PDB entry 2GVJ | X-ray diffraction, 2.10 A resolution | chains A and B

Chain A (and B):
Protein: Nicotinamide phosphoribosyltransferase
Source organism: Homo sapiens
Notes: EC 2.4.2.12; chain B of this document is another copy of the same molecule, construct and numbering; everything in this record applies to it too
UniProt: P43490 (NAMPT_HUMAN); residues 1-491 here = UniProt positions 1-491
Sequence (491 residues; numbered 1 to 491; the number before each row is that of its first residue):
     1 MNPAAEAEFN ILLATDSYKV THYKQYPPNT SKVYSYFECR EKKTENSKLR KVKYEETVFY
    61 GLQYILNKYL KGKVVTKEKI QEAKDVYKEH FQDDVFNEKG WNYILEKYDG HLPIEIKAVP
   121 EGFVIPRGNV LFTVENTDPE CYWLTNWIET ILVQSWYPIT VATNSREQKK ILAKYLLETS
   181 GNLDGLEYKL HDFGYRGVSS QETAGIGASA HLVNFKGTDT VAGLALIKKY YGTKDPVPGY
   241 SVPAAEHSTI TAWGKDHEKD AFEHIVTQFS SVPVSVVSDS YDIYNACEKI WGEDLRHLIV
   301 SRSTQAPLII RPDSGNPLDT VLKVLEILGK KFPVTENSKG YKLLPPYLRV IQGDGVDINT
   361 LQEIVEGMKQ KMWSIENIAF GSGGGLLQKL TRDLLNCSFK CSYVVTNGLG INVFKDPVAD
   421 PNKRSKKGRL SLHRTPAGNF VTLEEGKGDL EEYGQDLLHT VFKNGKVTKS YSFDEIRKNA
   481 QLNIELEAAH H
Unresolved in the structure: 1-8, 42-53, 486-491 (chain B: 1-8, 42-53, 485-491)
Differences from the reference sequence: modified residue (1, 368, 372)
Modified / non-standard residues: Mse1 (selenomethionine); Mse368 (selenomethionine; parent Met); Mse372 (selenomethionine; parent Met)
Small-molecule neighbours: fk-866 (DGB; (2E)-N-{4-[1-(benzenecarbonyl)piperidin-4-yl]butyl}-3-(pyridin-3-yl)prop-2-enamide): Tyr188, Lys189, His191, Phe193, Arg196, Asp219, Val242, Ala244, Pro273, Ser275, Pro307, Ile309, Arg311, Arg349, Val350, Ile351, Glu376, Asn377, Ile378, Ala379
From the paper describing this entry:
  - binding site for fk-866: Tyr18, Phe193, Ser275, Ile309, Ile351
  - conformationally variable residues (side-chain flip): Tyr18, Tyr240
  - binding site for fk-866: Ala244 (proposed by the authors, not directly observed)
  - mutagenesis - A244M, I309Y: abolished binding to fk-866
  - mutagenesis - S275V: decreased binding to fk-866
  - mutagenesis - I351M: unchanged binding to fk-866
  - contacts within the chain: His191-Asp219 (hydrogen bond)
  - specificity-determining residues: Asp219
  - mutagenesis - D219N, D219S: unchanged catalytic activity on NM substrate
  - mutagenesis - H247A, R311D: decreased catalytic activity on NM substrate
  - mutagenesis - D219S: increased catalytic activity on NA substrate
  - mutagenesis - D219N, H247A, R311D: unchanged catalytic activity on NA substrate

Interface between chain A and chain B:
Pairs across the interface - 222 pairs, chain A then chain B:
  Phe9(A) - Gln201(B)
  Leu13(A) - Tyr195(B)
  Leu13(A) - Val221(B)
  Ala14(A) - Tyr195(B)
  Thr15(A) - Tyr195(B)
  Thr15(A) - Asp219(B)
  Thr15(A) - Val221(B)
  Asp16(A) - Tyr195(B)
  Asp16(A) - Arg196(B)  salt bridge
  Asp16(A) - Asp219(B)
  Ser17(A) - Thr218(B)
  Ser17(A) - Asp219(B)  hydrogen bond (backbone-backbone)
  Ser17(A) - Val221(B)
  Ser17(A) - Ser241(B)
  Tyr18(A) - Arg196(B)  hydrogen bond
  Tyr18(A) - Asp219(B)  hydrogen bond (backbone-side chain)
  Tyr18(A) - Ala244(B)
  Tyr18(A) - Ala245(B)
  Tyr18(A) - Glu246(B)
  Tyr18(A) - Arg311(B)
  Lys19(A) - Arg196(B)
  Lys19(A) - Glu246(B)  salt bridge
  Thr21(A) - Pro243(B)
  Thr21(A) - Ala244(B)
  Thr21(A) - Phe269(B)
  His22(A) - Ala244(B)  hydrogen bond (side chain-backbone)
  His22(A) - Ala245(B)
  His22(A) - Glu246(B)  salt bridge
  His22(A) - Thr249(B)
  Lys24(A) - His264(B)
  Lys24(A) - Gln268(B)
  Gln25(A) - Ala244(B)
  Gln25(A) - Ala245(B)
  Gln25(A) - Thr249(B)  hydrogen bond
  Gln25(A) - Trp253(B)  hydrogen bond (backbone-side chain)
  Gln25(A) - His264(B)
  Gln25(A) - Ile265(B)
  Gln25(A) - Phe269(B)
  Tyr26(A) - Glu246(B)
  Tyr26(A) - Ser248(B)  hydrogen bond
  Tyr26(A) - Thr249(B)
  Tyr26(A) - Ala252(B)  hydrophobic
  Tyr26(A) - Trp253(B)
  Tyr26(A) - His264(B)
  Pro27(A) - Ala252(B)
  Pro27(A) - Trp253(B)
  Pro28(A) - Trp253(B)
  Pro28(A) - His264(B)
  Tyr69(A) - Gln201(B)
  Val86(A) - Leu224(B)  hydrophobic
  Tyr87(A) - Val221(B)
  Glu89(A) - Pro236(B)
  Glu89(A) - Val237(B)
  Glu89(A) - Tyr240(B)
  His90(A) - Thr218(B)  hydrogen bond (side chain-backbone)
  His90(A) - Leu224(B)
  His90(A) - Gly239(B)
  His90(A) - Tyr240(B)
  His90(A) - Ser241(B)  hydrogen bond (backbone-backbone)
  Phe91(A) - Ser241(B)
  Phe91(A) - Val242(B)
  Asp93(A) - Val272(B)
  Asn146(A) - Glu246(B)  hydrogen bond
  Asn146(A) - Ser248(B)  hydrogen bond
  Glu149(A) - Arg196(B)  salt bridge
  Glu149(A) - Glu246(B)
  Thr150(A) - Tyr195(B)
  Thr150(A) - Arg196(B)
  Ile151(A) - Gln201(B)
  Val153(A) - Arg196(B)
  Gln154(A) - Tyr195(B)  hydrogen bond (side chain-backbone)
  Gln154(A) - Arg196(B)
  Gln154(A) - Val198(B)
  Gln154(A) - Ser200(B)
  Gln154(A) - Gln201(B)
  Trp156(A) - Arg196(B)  hydrogen bond (side chain-backbone)
  Trp156(A) - Gly197(B)
  Trp156(A) - Val198(B)  hydrogen bond (side chain-backbone)
  Trp156(A) - Gln388(B)
  Tyr157(A) - Ser199(B)
  Tyr195(A) - Leu13(B)
  Tyr195(A) - Ala14(B)
  Tyr195(A) - Thr15(B)
  Tyr195(A) - Asp16(B)
  Tyr195(A) - Thr150(B)
  Tyr195(A) - Gln154(B)  hydrogen bond (backbone-side chain)
  Arg196(A) - Asp16(B)  salt bridge
  Arg196(A) - Tyr18(B)  hydrogen bond
  Arg196(A) - Lys19(B)
  Arg196(A) - Glu149(B)  salt bridge
  Arg196(A) - Thr150(B)
  Arg196(A) - Val153(B)
  Arg196(A) - Gln154(B)
  Arg196(A) - Trp156(B)  hydrogen bond (backbone-side chain)
  Arg196(A) - Arg392(B)
  Gly197(A) - Trp156(B)
  Gly197(A) - Arg392(B)
  Val198(A) - Gln154(B)
  Val198(A) - Trp156(B)  hydrogen bond (backbone-side chain)
  Ser199(A) - Trp156(B)
  Ser199(A) - Tyr157(B)
  Ser199(A) - Ser199(B)  hydrogen bond
  Ser199(A) - Thr203(B)  hydrogen bond
  Ser200(A) - Gln154(B)  hydrogen bond (backbone-side chain)
  Ser200(A) - Ser200(B)  hydrogen bond
  Ser200(A) - Glu202(B)
  Ser200(A) - Thr203(B)  hydrogen bond
  Gln201(A) - Phe9(B)
  Gln201(A) - Ala14(B)
  Gln201(A) - Tyr69(B)
  Gln201(A) - Ile151(B)
  Gln201(A) - Gln154(B)
  Gln201(A) - Glu202(B)  hydrogen bond (backbone-side chain)
  Glu202(A) - Ser200(B)
  Glu202(A) - Gln201(B)  hydrogen bond (side chain-backbone)
  Glu202(A) - Glu202(B)  hydrogen bond (side chain-backbone)
  Thr203(A) - Ser199(B)  hydrogen bond
  Thr203(A) - Ser200(B)  hydrogen bond
  Thr203(A) - Thr203(B)  hydrogen bond
  Ile206(A) - Ser199(B)
  Ile206(A) - Ser200(B)
  Thr218(A) - Ser17(B)
  Thr218(A) - His90(B)  hydrogen bond (backbone-side chain)
  Asp219(A) - Thr15(B)
  Asp219(A) - Asp16(B)
  Asp219(A) - Ser17(B)  hydrogen bond
  Asp219(A) - Tyr18(B)  hydrogen bond (side chain-backbone)
  Val221(A) - Leu13(B)
  Val221(A) - Thr15(B)
  Val221(A) - Ser17(B)
  Leu224(A) - His90(B)
  Lys228(A) - Val86(B)
  Pro236(A) - Glu89(B)
  Val237(A) - Glu89(B)
  Gly239(A) - His90(B)
  Tyr240(A) - Glu89(B)
  Tyr240(A) - His90(B)
  Tyr240(A) - Gln92(B)
  Ser241(A) - Ser17(B)  hydrogen bond
  Ser241(A) - His90(B)  hydrogen bond (backbone-backbone)
  Ser241(A) - Phe91(B)
  Val242(A) - Phe91(B)
  Pro243(A) - Thr21(B)
  Ala244(A) - Tyr18(B)
  Ala244(A) - Thr21(B)
  Ala244(A) - His22(B)  hydrogen bond (backbone-side chain)
  Ala244(A) - Gln25(B)  hydrogen bond (backbone-side chain)
  Ala245(A) - Tyr18(B)
  Ala245(A) - Gln25(B)
  Glu246(A) - Tyr18(B)
  Glu246(A) - Lys19(B)  salt bridge
  Glu246(A) - His22(B)  salt bridge
  Glu246(A) - Tyr26(B)
  Glu246(A) - Asn146(B)
  Glu246(A) - Glu149(B)
  His247(A) - Lys415(B)  hydrogen bond
  Ser248(A) - Tyr26(B)  hydrogen bond
  Ser248(A) - Asn146(B)  hydrogen bond
  Ser248(A) - Cys401(B)
  Thr249(A) - His22(B)
  Thr249(A) - Gln25(B)
  Thr251(A) - Val413(B)
  Thr251(A) - Phe414(B)
  Ala252(A) - Pro27(B)
  Ala252(A) - Val404(B)
  Ala252(A) - Ile411(B)
  Ala252(A) - Val413(B)  hydrophobic
  Trp253(A) - Gln25(B)  hydrogen bond (side chain-backbone)
  Trp253(A) - Tyr26(B)
  Trp253(A) - Pro27(B)
  Trp253(A) - Pro28(B)
  Lys255(A) - Phe414(B)
  His264(A) - Lys24(B)
  His264(A) - Gln25(B)
  His264(A) - Tyr26(B)
  Ile265(A) - Gln25(B)
  Gln268(A) - Lys24(B)  hydrogen bond (side chain-backbone)
  Phe269(A) - Thr21(B)
  Phe269(A) - Lys24(B)
  Phe269(A) - Gln25(B)
  Phe269(A) - Val95(B)  hydrophobic
  Asp279(A) - Pro417(B)
  Ser280(A) - Lys415(B)
  Ser280(A) - Asp416(B)  hydrogen bond (backbone-backbone)
  Ser280(A) - Pro417(B)
  Tyr281(A) - Phe414(B)  hydrogen bond (side chain-backbone)
  Tyr281(A) - Asp416(B)
  Tyr281(A) - Pro417(B)
  Tyr281(A) - Val418(B)  hydrogen bond (backbone-backbone)
  Asp282(A) - Val418(B)
  Asp313(A) - Lys423(B)  salt bridge
  Ser314(A) - Pro417(B)
  Ser314(A) - Lys423(B)
  Gly315(A) - Ala419(B)
  Asp354(A) - Lys423(B)  salt bridge
  Gln388(A) - Trp156(B)
  Gln388(A) - Gln388(B)
  Gln388(A) - Leu390(B)  hydrogen bond (side chain-backbone)
  Lys389(A) - Thr391(B)
  Leu390(A) - Gln388(B)  hydrogen bond (backbone-side chain)
  Arg392(A) - Arg196(B)
  Arg392(A) - Gly197(B)
  Cys401(A) - Ser248(B)
  Val404(A) - Ala252(B)
  Ile411(A) - Ala252(B)
  Val413(A) - Thr251(B)
  Phe414(A) - Thr251(B)  hydrogen bond (backbone-side chain)
  Phe414(A) - Lys255(B)
  Phe414(A) - Tyr281(B)
  Lys415(A) - His247(B)  hydrogen bond
  Lys415(A) - Ser280(B)
  Asp416(A) - Ser280(B)  hydrogen bond (backbone-backbone)
  Asp416(A) - Tyr281(B)
  Pro417(A) - Asp279(B)
  Pro417(A) - Ser280(B)
  Pro417(A) - Tyr281(B)
  Pro417(A) - Ser314(B)
  Val418(A) - Tyr281(B)  hydrogen bond (backbone-backbone)
  Val418(A) - Asp282(B)
  Ala419(A) - Gly315(B)
  Lys423(A) - Asp313(B)  hydrogen bond (side chain-backbone)
  Lys423(A) - Asp354(B)  salt bridge
Other interface residues (no listed pair), chain A (98 interface residues in all): Gln92, Val95, Ala204, Ala222, Gly254, Val272, Tyr284, Thr391, Asp420
Other interface residues (no listed pair), chain B (99 interface residues in all): Tyr87, Asp93, Phe193, Ala204, Gly254, Ile283, Tyr284, Lys389, Asp420, Lys427
Interface features reported in the paper:
  - residue pairs: Tyr18(B)-Arg196(A)

Summary:
98 residues of chain A and 99 residues of chain B are in contact, with 51 hydrogen bonds and 11 salt bridges.
Among the polar pairs are Asp16(A)-Arg196(B), Lys19(A)-Glu246(B) and His22(A)-Glu246(B). The paper describes a
contact between Tyr18(B) and Arg196(A). The paper reports a binding site for fk-866 at Tyr18(A), Phe193(A) and
Ser275(A) among others; A244M and I309Y of chain A abolish binding to fk-866; 8 substitutions were tested in
all.
Both chains are Nicotinamide phosphoribosyltransferase (Homo sapiens). Entry 2GVJ (Crystal Structure of Human
NMPRTase in complex with FK866) was determined by X-ray diffraction (same publication as 2GVL and 2GVG).
